9FH6 - chains A and B of the 10 polymer chains in the assembly; structure by electron microscopy, 3.30 A resolution.

[Chain A (and B)]
Protein: Microtubule-associated protein tau
Organism: Homo sapiens
Notes: chain B of this document is another copy of the same molecule, construct and numbering; everything in this record applies to it too
UniProt: P10636 (TAU_HUMAN); residues 306-378 here correspond to UniProt positions 623-695 (UniProt number = residue number + 317)
Amino-acid sequence (73 residues; numbered 306 to 378; the number before each row is that of its first residue):
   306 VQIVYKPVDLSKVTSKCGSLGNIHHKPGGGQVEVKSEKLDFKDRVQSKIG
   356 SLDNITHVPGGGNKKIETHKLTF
Curated features (UniProtKB/Swiss-Prot):
  - site (Not glycated): Lys311, Lys317, Lys321, Lys331, Lys340, Lys343, Lys370, Lys375
  - modified residue: Lys311 (N6,N6-dimethyllysine), Lys317 (N6-acetyllysine), Lys321 (N6-acetyllysine), Ser324 (Phosphoserine), Lys331 (N6-acetyllysine), Lys343 (N6-acetyllysine), Lys347 (N6-acetyllysine), Arg349 (Omega-N-methylarginine), Ser352 (Phosphoserine), Ser356 (Phosphoserine), Lys369 (N6-acetyllysine)
  - glycosylation (N-linked (Glc) (glycation) lysine): Lys347, Lys353, Lys369
  - cross-link (Glycyl lysine isopeptide (Lys-Gly)): Lys311 (interchain with G-Cter in ubiquitin), Lys317 (interchain with G-Cter in ubiquitin), Lys321 (interchain with G-Cter in ubiquitin), Lys331 (interchain with G-Cter in ubiquitin), Lys343 (interchain with G-Cter in ubiquitin), Lys347 (interchain with G-Cter in ubiquitin), Lys353 (interchain with G-Cter in ubiquitin), Lys369 (interchain with G-Cter in ubiquitin), Lys375 (interchain with G-Cter in ubiquitin)

[Interface between chain A and chain B]
Pairs across the interface - 9 pairs, chain A then chain B:
  Lys331(A) with Gln336(B); Glu338(B), salt bridge
  Pro332(A) with Gln336(B)
  Gly333(A) with Gly334(B); Gln336(B)
  Gly334(A) with Gly333(B); Gly334(B), hydrogen bond (backbone-backbone)
  Gln336(A) with Lys331(B), hydrogen bond (side chain-backbone); Gly333(B)
Interface residues without a listed pair, chain A (6 interface residues in all): Gly335
Interface residues without a listed pair, chain B (7 interface residues in all): Pro332, Gly335

[In short]
Chain A and chain B form an interface of 6 and 7 residues respectively, with 2 hydrogen bonds and 1 salt
bridge. Polar contacts include Lys331(A)-Glu338(B), Gln336(A)-Lys331(B) and Gly334(A)-Gly334(B).
Chain A and chain B are both Microtubule-associated protein tau (Homo sapiens); the structure, Cryo-EM
Structure of Tau Filaments from Individuals Carrying the Uppsala AbetaUpp(1-42)delta(19-24) Mutation, was
determined by electron microscopy, deposited together with 9FH1, 9FH2, 9FH3, 9FH4 and 9FH5.
